PDB entry 2JDI | X-ray diffraction, 1.90 A resolution | chains G and H of the 9 polymer chains in the assembly

== Chain G ==
Name: ATP synthase gamma chain
From: Bos taurus
Notes: EC 3.6.1.34
UniProtKB: P05631 (ATPG_BOVIN); residues 1-273 here correspond to UniProt positions 26-298 (UniProt number = residue number + 25)
Amino-acid sequence (273 residues; row label = number of the first residue in the row):
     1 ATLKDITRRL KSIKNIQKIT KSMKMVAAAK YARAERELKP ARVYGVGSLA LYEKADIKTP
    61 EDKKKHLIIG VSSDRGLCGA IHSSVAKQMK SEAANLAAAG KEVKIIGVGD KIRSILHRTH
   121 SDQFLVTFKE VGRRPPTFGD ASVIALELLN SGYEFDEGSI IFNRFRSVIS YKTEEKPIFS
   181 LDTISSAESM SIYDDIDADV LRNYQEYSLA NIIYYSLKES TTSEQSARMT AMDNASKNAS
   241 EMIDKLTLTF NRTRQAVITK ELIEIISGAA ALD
Unresolved in the structure: 48-66, 87-104, 117-126, 149-158, 174-205
UniProt features mapped onto this chain:
  - modified residue: Lys14 (N6-acetyllysine), Lys24 (N6-succinyllysine), Lys30 (N6-acetyllysine), Lys90 (N6-acetyllysine), Ser121 (Phosphoserine), Lys129 (N6-acetyllysine), Lys172 (N6-acetyllysine), Lys245 (N6-succinyllysine)

== Chain H ==
Name: ATP synthase delta chain
From: Bos taurus
Notes: EC 3.6.1.34
UniProtKB: P05630 (ATPD_BOVIN); residues 1-146 here correspond to UniProt positions 23-168 (UniProt number = residue number + 22)
Amino-acid sequence (146 residues; row label = number of the first residue in the row):
     1 AEAAAAQAPA AGPGQMSFTF ASPTQVFFNS ANVRQVDVPT QTGAFGILAA HVPTLQVLRP
    61 GLVVVHAEDG TTSKYFVSSG SVTVNADSSV QLLAEEAVTL DMLDLGAAKA NLEKAQSELL
   121 GAADEATRAE IQIRIEANEA LVKALE
Unresolved in the structure: 1-16, 30-34, 41-57, 66-75, 82-90, 146
UniProt features mapped onto this chain:
  - modified residue (N6-acetyllysine): Lys114, Lys143

== Chain G / chain H interface ==
Pairs across the interface (16; chain G residue first):
  Pro40(G) with Pro23(H); Thr24(H)
  Ala41(G) with Pro23(H)
  Val43(G) with Thr19(H)
  Tyr44(G) with Ala21(H); Ser22(H); Pro23(H); Leu93(H); Ala94(H), hydrogen bond (side chain-backbone)
  Phe138(G) with Glu95(H)
  Tyr207(G) with Gly80(H); Ser81(H); Ala94(H), hydrogen bond (side chain-backbone); Glu95(H), hydrogen bond (side chain-backbone)
  Asn211(G) with Leu93(H)
  Tyr214(G) with Pro23(H), hydrogen bond (side chain-backbone)
Interface residues without a listed pair, chain G (11 interface residues in all): Val46, Gly47, Ser142
Interface residues without a listed pair, chain H (15 interface residues in all): Gln25, Val26, Asn29, Ser79, Gln91

== Summary ==
11 residues of chain G face 15 of chain H across their interface; the contacts include 4 hydrogen bonds. Polar
pairs include Tyr44(G)-Ala94(H), Tyr207(G)-Ala94(H) and Tyr207(G)-Glu95(H).
Here chain G is ATP synthase gamma chain and chain H is ATP synthase delta chain, both from Bos taurus. Entry
2JDI (Ground state structure of F1-ATPase from bovine heart mitochondria (Bovine F1-ATPase crystallised in the
absence of ...) was determined by X-ray diffraction.
